PDB entry 5M98 | X-ray diffraction, 2.80 A resolution | chains A and D of the 4 polymer chains in the assembly

[Chain A (and D)]
Protein: Uricase
From: Danio rerio
Notes: EC 1.7.3.3; chain D of this document is another copy of the same molecule, construct and numbering; everything in this record applies to it too
Reference sequence: Q6DG85 (Q6DG85_DANRE); numbering as in UniProt (aligned over 1-298)
Sequence (298 residues; row label = number of the first residue in the row):
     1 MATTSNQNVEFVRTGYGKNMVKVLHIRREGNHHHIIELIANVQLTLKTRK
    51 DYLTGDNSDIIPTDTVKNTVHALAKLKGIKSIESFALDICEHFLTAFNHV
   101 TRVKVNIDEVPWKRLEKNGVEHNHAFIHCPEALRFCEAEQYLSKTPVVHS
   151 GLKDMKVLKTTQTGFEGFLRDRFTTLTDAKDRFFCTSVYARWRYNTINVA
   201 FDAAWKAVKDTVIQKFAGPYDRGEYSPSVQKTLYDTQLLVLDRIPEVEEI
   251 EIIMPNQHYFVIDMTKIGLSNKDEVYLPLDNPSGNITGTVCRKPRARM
Disordered / not traced: 1-7, 295-298
Curated features (UniProtKB/Swiss-Prot):
  - motif: Ala-296 to Met-298 (Microbody targeting signal)
  - active site (Charge relay system): Lys-18, Thr-63, His-258
  - binding site (urate): Thr-63, Asp-64, Phe-165, Arg-182, Val-229, Gln-230, Asn-256
  - mutagenesis: Phe-216 (F216S: Impairs catalytic activity. Has reduced affinity for substrate)
What the authors report for this chain:
  - self-association interface (contacts with another copy of this molecule); pairs are residue here / residue on that copy: Arg-28/Asp-273, Glu-37/Tyr-259 (hydrogen bond), Thr-65/Thr-174, Asn-68/Thr-175, Lys-75/Ser-270 (hydrogen bond), Cys-129/Cys-129 (disulfide), Asn-8, Ala-125, Val-157, Pro-282
  - mutagenesis - F216S: unchanged catalytic activity
  - mutagenesis - F216S: decreased stability
  - mutagenesis - F216S: abolished binding to xanthine-agarose column

[Chain A / chain D interface]
Contacting residue pairs - 7 pairs, chain A then chain D:
  Phe-173(A) with Ile-267(D)
  Thr-175(A) with Lys-266(D); Ile-267(D)
  Ile-267(A) with Phe-173(D); Thr-175(D)
  Asp-280(A) with Asn-281(D)
  Asn-281(A) with Asp-280(D), hydrogen bond
Also at the interface, not in a pair above, chain A (8 interface residues in all): Arg-172, Lys-266, Leu-269
Also at the interface, not in a pair above, chain D (8 interface residues in all): Arg-172, Leu-269

[In short]
Chain A and chain D each contribute 8 residues to their interface; the contacts include 1 hydrogen bond. The
hydrogen-bonded pair is Asn-281(A)/Asp-280(D). The paper reports that F216S of chain A reduces stability; a
self-association interface involving Asn-8(A), Arg-28(A) and Glu-37(A) among others.
Chain A and chain D are both Uricase (Danio rerio); the structure, Crystal structure of urate oxidase from
zebrafish, was determined by X-ray diffraction together with 5LL1 from the same study.
